Entry 8JZE (electron microscopy, 2.99 A resolution); this record covers chains j and a of the 27 polymer chains in the assembly.

[Chain j]
Molecule: Photosystem I PsaJ
Reference sequence: A0A812LLR4 (A0A812LLR4_9DINO); residues 1-98 here correspond to UniProt positions 474-571 (UniProt number = residue number + 473)
Amino-acid sequence (98 residues; numbered 1 to 98; the number before each row is that of its first residue):
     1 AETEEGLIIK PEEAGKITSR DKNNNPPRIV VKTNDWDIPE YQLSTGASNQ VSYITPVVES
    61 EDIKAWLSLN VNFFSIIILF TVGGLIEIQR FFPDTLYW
Residues lining bound ligands:
  - beta-carotene (BCR): Val82, Leu85, Ile86, Gln89
  - chlorophyll a (CLA), molecule 1: Trp36, Pro56, Val58, Trp66
  - chlorophyll a (CLA), molecule 2: Trp66, Leu69, Asn70, Val71, Phe74
  - chlorophyll a (CLA), molecule 3: Asn70, Phe74, Ser75, Ile78
  - chlorophyll a (CLA), molecule 4: Phe74, Ile77, Ile78, Thr81, Leu85
  - chlorophyll a (CLA), molecule 5: Leu79, Phe80, Gly83, Gly84, Glu87, Arg90, Phe91
  - chlorophyll a (CLA), molecule 6: Ile88, Gln89, Asp94, Thr95, Tyr97
  - peridinin (PID): Trp66, Asn72, Ser75, Leu79, Val82, Gly83, Ile86, Glu87, Arg90

[Chain a]
Molecule: Photosystem I PsaA
Amino-acid sequence (670 residues; numbered 3 to 672; the number before each row is that of its first residue):
     3 IFRYINTTLW AKAGHFNKAL SKGAKTTTWI WNLHDYAHDF DIQQRSTGLI ARKVFSSNLA
    63 HLSLVFFWIS GMHLHGAYLS NYDIWLKDPK SITPSSHLAY SLIGQDILNS YTSEYFSGIT
   123 ITSGFFQLYR SEGIITQSQL KYACATSLIA TLICLSGSYL HMQLMSKFTS FYKKFQSLSQ
   183 DHLIIIFGSR STSLSAHQIH KMLPANPLLD SGISKPSILQ VISNSLSYTL ALFSTNLSST
   243 GKLLNPSTRS VFLSQVAAHH KTTGVVFITL GLIRFLTMYK SQFSILTSYI DYHIVLSINL
   303 ALIASLSIIV ADHLTRTPIY PHKSTSYPTI LCLSIHHAWL SGFLIIGSGA HASIFNLLGS
   363 PTSEIRHRDP IYSHLIWVCI AIGLHSFSLY CHNDTLEALG RPEDIFHDNS IQLKAIFAKQ
   423 SFLRAELQPD IEMLDKKIIR ITQELGTADF IVHHIHAFTI HVTLLILSKG VLYARNSRFV
   483 SDKLELGFTY PCDGPGRGGT CQISPWDHLF SAVFWMYNCL NVVTFHYFWK MQSDVWGFVS
   543 IQKHISHYSQ GDFSVNSITI NGWLRNLLWS EASQVIQSYA LSSICPYGFI FLIGHFIWAF
   603 SLMFLFSGRA YWQELIESIL WSHHKLKIIP HIQPRALSIS QGRAVGFIHY TLGGIGSTWA
   663 FIISRLLVLT
Ion coordination: chlorophyll a Mg site 1 near Asn60 (its only coordinating residue here); chlorophyll a Mg site 2 near Gln107 (its only coordinating residue here); 4Fe-4S cluster Fe: Cys494, Cys503 (shared with 2 residues of chain b)
Residues lining bound ligands:
  - beta-carotene (BCR), molecule 1: Leu66, Phe69, Trp70
  - beta-carotene (BCR), molecule 2: Phe68, Ile71, His75, Ala145, Thr148, Ser149, Ala152, Ser191, Arg192, Ser195
  - beta-carotene (BCR), molecule 3: Ser299, Ile300, Ala303, Ser307, Ile347, Ser350, Gly351, Ala354, Leu466, Leu469, Ser470, Val473
  - beta-carotene (BCR), molecule 4: Trp614, Leu617, Ile618, Ile621
  - chlorophyll a (CLA), molecule 1: Tyr6, Ile7, Asn8, Thr9, Leu11, Trp12, His17, Leu51, Lys55, Ser58, Ser59, Ala62, Leu66, Leu157, Ser160, Tyr161, Met164
  - chlorophyll a (CLA), molecule 2: Trp12, Ala15, Trp31, Ile32, Trp33, Leu35, His36
  - chlorophyll a (CLA), molecule 3: Trp12, His17, Phe18, Leu35, His36, Ala39, His40, Phe42, Gln45, Ser59, Ala62, His63, Leu66, Leu157
  - chlorophyll a (CLA), molecule 4: Thr29, Ile32, Trp33, Ile618, Ile621, Leu622, His625, Ile630, Pro632, Ile634, Pro636, Arg637
  - chlorophyll a (CLA), molecule 5: Trp33, Phe598, Ile599, Phe602, Met605, Phe606, Leu639, Gln643, Ala646, Val647, Ile650, His651, Leu654
  - chlorophyll a (CLA), molecule 6: His36, Asp37, Tyr38, Ala39, His40, Asp41, Asp43, His295, Leu298, Leu302, Phe345, Leu346, Ile348, Gly349, Ala352, His353, Ile356, Phe490, Thr491, Trp508, Leu511, Ile650, Leu654
  - chlorophyll a (CLA), molecule 7: His40, Phe42, Asp43, Val56, Ser59, Asn60, His63, Leu64, Val67, Phe68, Tyr294, His295, Val297, Leu298, Asn301, Leu302
  - chlorophyll a (CLA), molecule 8: His40, His63, Leu66, Val67, Trp70, Leu342, Phe345
  - chlorophyll a (CLA), molecule 9: Phe57, Leu61, Ile155, Cys156, Ser158, Gly159, Leu162, His163, Leu166, Phe173
  - chlorophyll a (CLA), molecule 10: Phe57, Asn60, Leu61, Leu64, Val67, Trp70, Ile71, Phe173, Tyr174, Ser179, Leu180, Asp183, His184, Ile187, Ile188, Ile305
  - chlorophyll a (CLA), molecule 11: Phe69, Trp70, Ser72, Gly73, Met74, Leu76, His77, Leu81, His99, Leu100, Tyr102
  - chlorophyll a (CLA), molecule 12: Trp70, Met74, His77, Ser98, His99, Ile121, Thr122, Ile123, Thr124, Ser125, Phe127, Pro588, Tyr589, Ile592, Ile595, Gly596, Ile599, Leu654, Ile657, Gly658, Trp661
  - chlorophyll a (CLA), molecule 13: Trp70, Met74, Thr124, Ser125, Phe127, Cys334, Ile337, His338, Trp341, Leu342, Phe345, Ile592, Ile657, Thr660, Trp661, Ile664, Ile665
  - chlorophyll a (CLA), molecule 14: Trp70, Ser125, Gly126, Phe127, Leu130, Phe189, Phe269, Ile305, Leu308, Ser309, Val312, Leu316, Tyr322, Leu335, His338, His339, Leu342, Leu346
  - chlorophyll a (CLA), molecule 15: His99, Leu100, Ala101, Tyr102, Leu104, Ile105, Gln107, Leu110, Ile121, Pro588, Phe591, Ile592
  - chlorophyll a (CLA), molecule 16: Leu130, Ser133, Glu134, Ile188, Phe189, Arg192, Ser193, Leu196, Gln200, Val258, His261, His262, Thr265, Phe269, Leu308, Ile311, Val312, His315, Leu316, Ile321, Tyr322
  - chlorophyll a (CLA), molecule 17: Glu134, Gly135, Ile136, Gln141, Tyr144, Ala145, Thr148, Arg192, Ser195, Leu196, Ala198, His199, His202, Lys203, Met204
  - chlorophyll a (CLA), molecule 18: Phe177, Leu180, Ser181, His184, Leu185, Phe189, Ile287, Leu288, Tyr291, Ile300, Asn301, Leu304
  - chlorophyll a (CLA), molecule 19: Thr194, Ser195, Ser197, Ala198, Ile201, His202, Lys263
  - chlorophyll a (CLA), molecule 20: Leu239, Ser240, Ser241, Thr242, Ser256, Gln257, Ala260, Lys263
  - chlorophyll a (CLA), molecule 21: Thr242, Gly243, Val253, Gln257, Val258, Ala260, His261, Thr264, Thr265, Val268, His315, Thr319, Ile321
  - chlorophyll a (CLA), molecule 22: Leu272, Ile275, Met280, Ser283
  - chlorophyll a (CLA), molecule 23: Ser283, Ile287, Tyr291, Ile300, Ala303, Leu304, Glu366
  - chlorophyll a (CLA), molecule 24: Tyr291, Ile296, Ile300, Ala354, Phe357, Asn358, Thr364, Glu366, Ile367, Val473, Leu474
  - chlorophyll a (CLA), molecule 25: Leu304, Ser307, Leu308, Ile311, Asp314, His315, Arg318, Thr319, Arg426, Ala427
  - chlorophyll a (CLA), molecule 26: Ile310, Ile311, Asp314, Ile347, Ile462, Thr465, Leu466, Leu469, Cys521, Val525
  - chlorophyll a (CLA), molecule 27: Ser365, Glu366, His369, Pro372, Ile373, His376
  - chlorophyll a (CLA), molecule 28: Pro372, His376, Trp379
  - chlorophyll a (CLA), molecule 29: Ile373, His376, Leu377, Trp379, Val380, Ala459, Ile462, His463, Leu466
  - chlorophyll a (CLA), molecule 30: Ile378, Trp379, Ile382
  - chlorophyll a (CLA), molecule 31: Ile378, Cys381, Ile382, Gly385, Leu386, Phe389, Cys393, Phe460, Val464, Leu467, Ile468, Ser513, Phe516, Trp517
  - chlorophyll a (CLA), molecule 32: Trp379, Ile382, Ala383, Leu386, His387
  - chlorophyll a (CLA), molecule 33: Val380, Ile384, Lys416, Ala417, Ile418, Phe419, Ala420, Leu447, Phe452, His455, His456, Ala459, His463
  - chlorophyll a (CLA), molecule 34: Leu386, His387, Ser390, Leu391, Cys393, His394, Thr397, Leu398, Leu401, Arg403, Asp406, Phe408, Ile413
  - chlorophyll a (CLA), molecule 35: Phe389, Tyr392, Ile457, Phe460, Thr461, Tyr519, Asn520, Asn523, Val524, Phe527, Ile562, Trp565, Leu566, Leu570, Ala574, Ile578, Phe593, His597, Trp600, Tyr652, Gly656, Ser659, Thr660, Phe663
  - chlorophyll a (CLA), molecule 36: Phe389, Cys393, Asp396, Phe460, Phe516, Trp517, Tyr519, Asn520, Ile562, Leu566, Trp600, Tyr652
  - chlorophyll a (CLA), molecule 37: Thr397, Ala400, Leu401
  - chlorophyll a (CLA), molecule 38: Ile418, Phe419, Gln422, Ser423
  - chlorophyll a (CLA), molecule 39: Phe419, Ala420, Ser423, Arg426, Gln445, Leu447, His455, His458, Ile462, Val525, His528, Tyr529, Lys532
  - chlorophyll a (CLA), molecule 40: Leu566, Leu570, Trp571, Trp600
  - chlorophyll a (CLA), molecule 41: Phe591, Leu594, Ile595, His597, Phe598, Trp600, Ala601
  - chlorophyll a (CLA), molecule 42: Phe598, Ala601, Phe602, Leu604, Met605, Phe608, Ser609, Tyr613, Trp614, Leu617
  - chlorophyll a (CLA), molecule 43: Ile621, Ser624, His625, Leu628, Ile630
  - chlorophyll a (CLA), molecule 44: Trp623, Ser624, Lys627, Leu628
  - phylloquinone (PQN): Trp33, Met605, Phe606, Ser609, Gly610, Arg611, Trp614, Ile618, Ala638, Leu639, Ser640, Gly644
  - 4Fe-4S cluster (SF4): Pro493, Cys494, Gly496, Pro497, Thr502, Cys503, Ile641, Arg645

[Interface between chain j and chain a]
Residue-residue contacts - 44 pairs, chain j then chain a:
  Glu2(j) with Arg5(a), salt bridge
  Thr3(j) with Arg5(a)
  Thr33(j) with Lys169(a)
  Asp35(j) with Arg47(a); Ser48(a), hydrogen bond; Arg54(a), salt bridge
  Trp36(j) with Leu11(a), hydrophobic; Gln46(a); Arg47(a); Leu51(a)
  Asp37(j) with Tyr6(a); Leu51(a); Arg54(a), salt bridge; Gln165(a)
  Ile38(j) with Arg54(a); Gln165(a); Met167(a)
  Pro39(j) with Tyr6(a), hydrophobic
  Glu40(j) with Tyr6(a), hydrogen bond (backbone-side chain)
  Tyr53(j) with Phe4(a)
  Ile54(j) with Phe4(a); Tyr161(a), hydrogen bond (backbone-side chain)
  Thr55(j) with Tyr161(a)
  Pro56(j) with Ile7(a); Tyr161(a)
  Val57(j) with Arg5(a); Ile7(a), hydrogen bond (backbone-backbone); Asn8(a); Thr9(a)
  Val58(j) with Thr9(a)
  Glu59(j) with Asn8(a); Thr9(a)
  Asp62(j) with Asn8(a); Thr9(a), hydrogen bond; Thr10(a), hydrogen bond (side chain-backbone)
  Ile63(j) with Thr9(a); Trp12(a), hydrophobic
  Ala65(j) with Ala13(a), hydrophobic
  Trp66(j) with Trp12(a); Ala13(a)
  Leu69(j) with Ala13(a)
  Ile86(j) with Leu104(a)
  Gln89(j) with Leu104(a)
  Arg90(j) with Leu104(a)
Also at the interface, not in a pair above, chain j (26 interface residues in all): Val31, Gln42
Also at the interface, not in a pair above, chain a (26 interface residues in all): Ala15, Ile105, Leu162, Met164, Ser168, Phe170

[Summary]
The chain j/chain a interface involves 26 residues from each chain; the contacts include 6 hydrogen bonds and
3 salt bridges. Polar pairs include Glu2(j)-Arg5(a), Asp35(j)-Arg54(a) and Asp37(j)-Arg54(a). 3 chlorophyll a
molecules and one beta-carotene molecule are bound between chain j and chain a.
Chain j is Photosystem I PsaJ and chain a is Photosystem I PsaA; the structure, PSI-AcpPCI supercomplex from
Symbiodinium, was determined by electron microscopy (same publication as 8JW0 and 8JZF).
